7QIS - chains B and D of the 8 polymer chains in the assembly; structure by X-ray diffraction, 1.83 A resolution.

== Chain B ==
Name: Chymotrypsin A chain B
Source organism: Bos taurus
UniProtKB: P00766 (CTRA_BOVIN); residue numbers follow UniProt; this construct covers 16-146
Chain sequence (131 residues; each row starts with the number of its first residue):
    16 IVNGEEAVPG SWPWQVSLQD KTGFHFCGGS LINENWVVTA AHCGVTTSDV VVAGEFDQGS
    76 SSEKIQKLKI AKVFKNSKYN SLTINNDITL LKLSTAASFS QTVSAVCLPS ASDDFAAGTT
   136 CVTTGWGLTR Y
Curated features (UniProtKB/Swiss-Prot):
  - active site (Charge relay system): H57, D102
Disulfides: C42-C58

== Chain D ==
Name: Pancreatic trypsin inhibitor
UniProtKB: P00974 (BPT1_BOVIN); residues 1-58 here correspond to UniProt positions 36-93 (UniProt number = residue number + 35)
Chain sequence (58 residues; each row starts with the number of its first residue):
     1 RPDFCLEPPY TGPCXARIIR YFYNAKAGLC QTFVYGGCRA KRNNFKSAED CMRTCGGA
Sequence notes: engineered mutation OBF_15 (Lys50 in P00974)
Modified / non-standard residues: OBF ((2S)-2-amino-4,4-difluorobutanoic acid) at position 15
Disulfides: C5-C55, C14-C38, C30-C51

== How chain B and chain D interact ==
Residue-residue contacts - 17 pairs, chain B then chain D:
  F39(B) with R17(D); I19(D), hydrophobic
  H40(B) with R17(D), hydrogen bond (backbone-side chain)
  F41(B) with A16(D); R17(D), hydrogen bond (backbone-backbone)
  C42(B) with A16(D), hydrophobic
  H57(B) with C14(D); OBF_15(D); A16(D); I18(D); G36(D); G37(D)
  C58(B) with I18(D)
  L97(B) with R39(D), hydrogen bond (backbone-side chain)
  I99(B) with C14(D), hydrophobic; C38(D), hydrophobic
  Y146(B) with T11(D), hydrogen bond
Other interface residues (no listed pair), chain B (11 interface residues in all): Y94, L143
Other interface residues (no listed pair), chain D (12 interface residues in all): P13

== Overview ==
The interface between chain B and chain D involves 11 residues on one side and 12 on the other, with 4
hydrogen bonds. Polar pairs include H40(B)-R17(D), L97(B)-R39(D) and Y146(B)-T11(D). Curated annotation
(UniProt) lists active-site residues H57(B) and D102(B) on chain B.
Here chain B is Chymotrypsin A chain B (Bos taurus) and chain D is Pancreatic trypsin inhibitor. Entry 7QIS
(CRYSTAL STRUCTURE OF THE P1 difluoroethylglycine (DfeGly) BPTI MUTANT- BOVINE CHYMOTRYPSIN COMPLEX) was
determined by X-ray diffraction, deposited together with 7QIQ and 7QIT.
